8K4C - chains A and B; structure by X-ray diffraction, 2.10 A resolution.

[Chain A (and B)]
Name: cAMP-specific 3', 5'-cyclic phosphodiesterase 4D
Source organism: Homo sapiens
Notes: EC 3.1.4.53; chain B of this document is another copy of the same molecule, construct and numbering; everything in this record applies to it too
UniProt: Q08499 (PDE4D_HUMAN); residues 86-413 here correspond to UniProt positions 388-715 (UniProt number = residue number + 302)
Chain sequence (349 residues; numbered 65 to 413; the number before each row is that of its first residue):
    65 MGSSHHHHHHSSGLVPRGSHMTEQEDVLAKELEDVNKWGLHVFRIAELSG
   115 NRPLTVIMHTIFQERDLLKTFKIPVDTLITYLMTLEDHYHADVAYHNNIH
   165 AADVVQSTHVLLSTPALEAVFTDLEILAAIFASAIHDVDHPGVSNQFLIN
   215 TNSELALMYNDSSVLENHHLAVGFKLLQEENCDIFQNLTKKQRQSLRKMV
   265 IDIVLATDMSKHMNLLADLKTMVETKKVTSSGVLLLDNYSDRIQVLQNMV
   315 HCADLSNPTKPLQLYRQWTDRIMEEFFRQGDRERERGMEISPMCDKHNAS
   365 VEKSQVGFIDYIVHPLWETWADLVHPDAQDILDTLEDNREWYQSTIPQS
Disordered / not traced: 65-85, 412-413 (chain B: 65-87, 182, 294-295, 412-413)
Differences from the reference sequence: expression tag (65-85)
Metal / ion sites: Zn2+: His164, His200, Asp201, Asp318; Mg2+ near Asp201 (its only coordinating residue here)
Small-molecule neighbours: VIC (1-[(3,4-diethoxyphenyl)methyl]-6,7-diethoxy-isoquinoline): Tyr159, His160, Met273, His276, Asn321, Tyr329, Trp332, Thr333, Ile336, Met337, Phe340, Met357, Ser368, Gln369, Phe372, Ile376
UniProt features mapped onto this chain:
  - active site: His160 (Proton donor)
  - binding site (3',5'-cyclic AMP): His160, Gln369, Phe372
  - binding site (AMP): His160, Asp201, Asp318, Asn321, Gln369, Phe372
  - binding site (Zn(2+)): His164, His200, Asp201, Asp318
  - binding site (Mg(2+)): Asp201
  - binding site (Mn(2+)): Asp201

[Chain A / chain B interface]
Residue-residue contacts - 29 pairs, chain A then chain B:
  Ala220(A) - Arg261(B)  hydrogen bond (backbone-side chain)
  Leu221(A) - Ala235(B)
  Leu221(A) - Lys239(B)
  Leu221(A) - Gln242(B)
  Leu221(A) - Arg261(B)
  Met222(A) - Met222(B)  hydrophobic
  Met222(A) - Tyr223(B)  hydrogen bond (backbone-side chain)
  Met222(A) - Ala235(B)
  Tyr223(A) - Met222(B)  hydrogen bond (side chain-backbone)
  Tyr223(A) - Tyr223(B)  hydrophobic
  Asn224(A) - Asn231(B)  hydrogen bond
  Asn224(A) - Leu234(B)
  Asn224(A) - Ala235(B)
  Asn224(A) - Arg261(B)
  Asn224(A) - Ile265(B)
  Asp225(A) - Arg261(B)  salt bridge
  Asn231(A) - Asn224(B)  hydrogen bond
  Leu234(A) - Asn224(B)
  Ala235(A) - Leu221(B)
  Ala235(A) - Met222(B)
  Ala235(A) - Asn224(B)
  Phe238(A) - Leu221(B)  hydrophobic
  Lys239(A) - Leu221(B)
  Gln242(A) - Leu221(B)
  Arg261(A) - Ala220(B)  hydrogen bond (side chain-backbone)
  Arg261(A) - Leu221(B)
  Arg261(A) - Asn224(B)
  Arg261(A) - Asp225(B)  salt bridge
  Ile265(A) - Asn224(B)
Other interface residues (no listed pair), chain B (15 interface residues in all): Glu218, Phe238

[In short]
14 residues of chain A face 15 of chain B across their interface; the contacts include 6 hydrogen bonds and 2
salt bridges. Among the polar pairs are Asp225(A)-Arg261(B), Ala220(A)-Arg261(B) and Met222(A)-Tyr223(B).
Ligands of chain A: compound VIC.
Chain A and chain B are both cAMP-specific 3', 5'-cyclic phosphodiesterase 4D (Homo sapiens); the structure,
Crystal structure of PDE4D complexed with ethaverine hydrochloride, was determined by X-ray diffraction,
deposited together with 8K4H, 8W4Q, 8W4R, 8W4S and 8W4T.
